Entry 9DWQ (electron microscopy, 2.76 A resolution); this record covers chains B and C of the 4 polymer chains in the assembly.

== Chain B (and C) ==
Protein: Polycystin-2
From: Homo sapiens
Notes: chain C of this document is another copy of the same molecule, construct and numbering; everything in this record applies to it too
UniProtKB: Q13563 (PKD2_HUMAN); numbering as in UniProt (aligned over 53-792)
Sequence (741 residues; numbered 52 to 792; the number before each row is that of its first residue):
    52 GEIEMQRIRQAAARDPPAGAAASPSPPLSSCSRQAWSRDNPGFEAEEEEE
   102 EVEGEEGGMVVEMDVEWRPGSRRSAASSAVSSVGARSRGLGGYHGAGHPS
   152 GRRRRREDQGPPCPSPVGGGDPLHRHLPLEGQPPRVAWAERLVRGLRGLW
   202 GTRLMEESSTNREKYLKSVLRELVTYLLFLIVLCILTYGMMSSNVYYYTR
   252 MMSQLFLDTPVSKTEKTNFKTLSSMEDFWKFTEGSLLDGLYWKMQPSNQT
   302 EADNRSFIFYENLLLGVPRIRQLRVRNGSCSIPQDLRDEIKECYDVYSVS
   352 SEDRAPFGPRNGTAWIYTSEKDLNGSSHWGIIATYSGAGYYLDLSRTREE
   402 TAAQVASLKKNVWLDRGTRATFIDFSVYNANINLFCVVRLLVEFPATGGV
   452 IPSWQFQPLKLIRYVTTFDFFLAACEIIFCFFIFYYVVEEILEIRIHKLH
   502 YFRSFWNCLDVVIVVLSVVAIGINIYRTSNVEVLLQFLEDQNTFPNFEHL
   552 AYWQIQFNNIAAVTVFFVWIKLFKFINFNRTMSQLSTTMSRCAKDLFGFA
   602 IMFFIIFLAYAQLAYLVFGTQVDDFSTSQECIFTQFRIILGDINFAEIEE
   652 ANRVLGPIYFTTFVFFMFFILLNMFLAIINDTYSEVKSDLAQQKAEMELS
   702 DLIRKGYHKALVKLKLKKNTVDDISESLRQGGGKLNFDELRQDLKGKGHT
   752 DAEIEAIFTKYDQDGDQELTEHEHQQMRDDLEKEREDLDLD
Disordered / not traced: 52-213, 295-304, 694-792
Sequence notes: expression tag (52); engineered mutation Ser-629 (Phe in Q13563)
Cystine bridges: Cys-331/Cys-344
Bound ions: Ca2+: Leu-641 (shared with 1 residue of chain A; Leu-641(C) of chain C; 1 residue of chain D)
Reported in the primary citation:
  - disease-associated variants - F629S: unchanged localization
  - disease-associated variants - C632R: abolished localization
  - disease-associated variants - C632R: decreased stability
  - disease-associated variants - F629S: unchanged stability
  - self-association interface (contacts with another copy of this molecule): Phe-661 (proposed by the authors, not directly observed)
  - contacts within the chain: Glu-631/Arg-638 (proposed by the authors, not directly observed)

== How chain B and chain C interact ==
Contacting residue pairs (118; chain B residue first):
  Cys-235(B) / Gln-613(C)  hydrogen bond
  Thr-238(B) / Gln-613(C)
  Thr-238(B) / Leu-617(C)
  Tyr-239(B) / Gln-613(C)
  Tyr-239(B) / Tyr-616(C)  hydrophobic
  Tyr-239(B) / Ser-629(C)
  Met-241(B) / Leu-617(C)  hydrophobic
  Met-242(B) / Tyr-616(C)
  Met-242(B) / Leu-617(C)
  Met-242(B) / Thr-621(C)
  Asn-245(B) / Val-347(C)
  Asn-245(B) / Thr-448(C)
  Val-246(B) / Thr-621(C)
  Tyr-247(B) / Gly-620(C)
  Tyr-247(B) / Thr-621(C)
  Tyr-247(B) / Gln-622(C)
  Tyr-247(B) / Val-623(C)
  Tyr-247(B) / Asp-624(C)  hydrogen bond
  Tyr-247(B) / Ser-627(C)
  Tyr-248(B) / Ile-382(C)
  Tyr-248(B) / Ile-383(C)  hydrophobic
  Tyr-248(B) / Ile-452(C)  hydrophobic
  Tyr-249(B) / Thr-448(C)
  Thr-250(B) / Thr-621(C)  hydrogen bond (side chain-backbone)
  Met-252(B) / Gly-449(C)
  Met-252(B) / Val-451(C)
  Arg-306(B) / Glu-340(C)  hydrogen bond (side chain-backbone)
  Tyr-311(B) / Arg-417(C)  hydrogen bond (backbone-side chain)
  Glu-312(B) / Arg-417(C)  salt bridge
  Glu-312(B) / Ala-447(C)
  Asn-313(B) / Thr-448(C)
  Trp-380(B) / Arg-654(C)  hydrogen bond (backbone-side chain)
  Trp-380(B) / Val-655(C)  hydrophobic
  Gly-381(B) / Arg-654(C)  hydrogen bond (backbone-side chain)
  Ile-382(B) / Arg-654(C)
  Tyr-429(B) / Pro-334(C)
  Tyr-429(B) / Leu-337(C)  hydrophobic
  Tyr-429(B) / Ile-341(C)  hydrophobic
  Asn-430(B) / Ala-447(C)
  Asn-430(B) / Thr-448(C)
  Ala-431(B) / Ile-341(C)  hydrophobic
  Asn-432(B) / Cys-344(C)
  Asn-432(B) / Tyr-345(C)  hydrogen bond (side chain-backbone)
  Asn-432(B) / Ala-447(C)  hydrogen bond (side chain-backbone)
  Ile-433(B) / Thr-448(C)
  Asn-434(B) / Pro-334(C)
  Trp-455(B) / Glu-651(C)
  Phe-457(B) / Gln-622(C)  hydrogen bond (backbone-side chain)
  Ile-463(B) / Pro-334(C)  hydrophobic
  Ile-463(B) / Leu-337(C)  hydrophobic
  Val-466(B) / Ser-332(C)
  Leu-539(B) / Asp-336(C)
  Leu-539(B) / Glu-340(C)
  Gln-542(B) / Glu-340(C)  hydrogen bond
  Asn-560(B) / Asn-653(C)
  Asn-560(B) / Leu-656(C)
  Ala-563(B) / Leu-614(C)
  Ala-563(B) / Leu-617(C)  hydrophobic
  Ala-563(B) / Val-618(C)  hydrophobic
  Val-566(B) / Gln-613(C)
  Phe-567(B) / Ala-610(C)
  Phe-567(B) / Tyr-611(C)  hydrophobic
  Phe-567(B) / Leu-614(C)  hydrophobic
  Trp-570(B) / Ala-610(C)  hydrophobic
  Trp-570(B) / Gln-613(C)  hydrogen bond
  Phe-574(B) / Met-603(C)
  Phe-574(B) / Ile-606(C)  hydrophobic
  Phe-574(B) / Ile-607(C)  hydrophobic
  Ile-577(B) / Met-603(C)  hydrophobic
  Ile-577(B) / Ile-606(C)  hydrophobic
  Thr-582(B) / Lys-595(C)
  Thr-582(B) / Asp-596(C)
  Met-583(B) / Gly-599(C)
  Met-583(B) / Met-603(C)  hydrophobic
  Leu-586(B) / Gly-599(C)
  Leu-586(B) / Phe-600(C)
  Leu-586(B) / Met-603(C)  hydrophobic
  Leu-586(B) / Met-675(C)  hydrophobic
  Leu-586(B) / Ile-679(C)  hydrophobic
  Thr-589(B) / Met-675(C)
  Met-590(B) / Ile-671(C)  hydrophobic
  Met-590(B) / Met-675(C)  hydrophobic
  Phe-604(B) / Phe-670(C)  hydrophobic
  Phe-605(B) / Phe-666(C)  hydrophobic
  Glu-631(B) / Glu-650(C)
  Phe-634(B) / Phe-646(C)  hydrophobic
  Phe-634(B) / Pro-658(C)  hydrophobic
  Phe-634(B) / Thr-662(C)
  Phe-637(B) / Phe-661(C)  hydrophobic
  Phe-637(B) / Thr-662(C)
  Phe-637(B) / Val-665(C)  hydrophobic
  Arg-638(B) / Phe-646(C)
  Arg-638(B) / Phe-661(C)
  Leu-641(B) / Ile-639(C)
  Leu-641(B) / Leu-641(C)
  Leu-641(B) / Gly-642(C)
  Leu-641(B) / Ile-644(C)  hydrophobic
  Leu-641(B) / Phe-661(C)  hydrophobic
  Leu-641(B) / Val-665(C)  hydrophobic
  Asp-643(B) / Gly-642(C)
  Asp-643(B) / Ile-644(C)
  Leu-673(B) / Phe-670(C)  hydrophobic
  Phe-676(B) / Phe-670(C)
  Leu-677(B) / Asn-674(C)
  Leu-677(B) / Leu-677(C)  hydrophobic
  Ile-680(B) / Ile-671(C)
  Ile-680(B) / Asn-674(C)
  Ile-680(B) / Met-675(C)  hydrophobic
  Asn-681(B) / Ala-678(C)
  Asn-681(B) / Asn-681(C)  hydrogen bond
  Tyr-684(B) / Asp-596(C)
  Tyr-684(B) / Met-675(C)  hydrophobic
  Tyr-684(B) / Ala-678(C)
  Tyr-684(B) / Ile-679(C)
  Tyr-684(B) / Asp-682(C)
  Ser-685(B) / Asp-682(C)
  Lys-688(B) / Asp-682(C)  salt bridge
  Lys-688(B) / Glu-686(C)  salt bridge
Also at the interface, not in a pair above, chain B (73 interface residues in all): Ser-243, Gln-255, Phe-310, Leu-314, Gln-458, Pro-459, Leu-536, Val-564, Ile-571, Leu-597, Ala-601, Ile-640, Gly-642, Phe-669
Also at the interface, not in a pair above, chain C (73 interface residues in all): Ser-274, Cys-331, Asp-346, Arg-420, Gly-450, Ile-602, Ile-640, Phe-669, Leu-672

== Summary ==
Chain B and chain C each contribute 73 residues to their interface; the contacts include 13 hydrogen bonds and
3 salt bridges. Polar pairs include Glu-312(B)/Arg-417(C), Lys-688(B)/Asp-682(C) and Lys-688(B)/Glu-686(C).
From the paper: C632R of chain B abolishes localization; a self-association interface involving Phe-661(B).
Chain B and chain C are both Polycystin-2 (Homo sapiens); the structure, PKD2 ion channel, F629S variant, was
determined by electron microscopy together with 9DLI from the same study.
